PDB entry 5O66 | electron microscopy, 5.90 A resolution (low resolution: residue-level contacts below are approximate; hydrogen-bond / salt-bridge calls are withheld) | chains F and J of the 15 polymer chains in the assembly

[Chain F]
Name: Multidrug efflux pump subunit AcrA
Organism: Escherichia coli O157:H7
UniProt: P0AE07 (ACRA_ECO57); residues 25-397 here = UniProt positions 25-397
Sequence (373 residues; numbered 25 to 397; the number before each row is that of its first residue):
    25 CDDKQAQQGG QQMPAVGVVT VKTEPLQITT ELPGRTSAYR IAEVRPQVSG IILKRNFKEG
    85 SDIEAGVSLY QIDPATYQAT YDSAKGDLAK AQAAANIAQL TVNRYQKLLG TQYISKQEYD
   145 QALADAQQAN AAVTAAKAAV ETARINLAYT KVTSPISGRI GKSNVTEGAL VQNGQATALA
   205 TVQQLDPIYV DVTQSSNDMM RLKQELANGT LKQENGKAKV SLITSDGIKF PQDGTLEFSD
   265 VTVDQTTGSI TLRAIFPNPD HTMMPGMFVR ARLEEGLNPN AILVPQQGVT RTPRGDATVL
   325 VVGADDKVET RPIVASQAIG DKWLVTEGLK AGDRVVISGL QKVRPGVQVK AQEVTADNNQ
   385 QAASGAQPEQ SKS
Disordered / not traced: 25-37, 378-397
Differences from the reference sequence: conflict M223 (Phe in P0AE07), M224 (Leu in P0AE07), M287 (Leu in P0AE07), M288 (Leu in P0AE07)
UniProt features mapped onto this chain:
  - lipidation: C25 (N-palmitoyl cysteine)

[Chain J]
Name: Multidrug efflux pump subunit AcrB
Organism: Escherichia coli K12
UniProt: P31224 (ACRB_ECOLI); residues 1-1049 here = UniProt positions 1-1049
Sequence (1049 residues; row label = number of the first residue in the row):
     1 MPNFFIDRPI FAWVIAIIIM LAGGLAILKL PVAQYPTIAP PAVTISASYP GADAKTVQDT
    61 VTQVIEQNMN GIDNLMYMSS NSDSTGTVQI TLTFESGTDA DIAQVQVQNK LQLAMPLLPQ
   121 EVQQQGVSVE KSSSSFLMVV GVINTDGTMT QEDISDYVAA NMKDAISRTS GVGDVQLFGS
   181 QYAMRIWMNP NELNKFQLTP VDVITAIKAQ NAQVAAGQLG GTPPVKGQQL NASIIAQTRL
   241 TSTEEFGKIL LKVNQDGSRV LLRDVAKIEL GGENYDIIAE FNGQPASGLG IKLATGANAL
   301 DTAAAIRAEL AKMEPFFPSG LKIVYPYDTT PFVKISIHEV VKTLVEAIIL VFLVMYLFLQ
   361 NFRATLIPTI AVPVVLLGTF AVLAAFGFSI NTLTMFGMVL AIGLLVDDAI VVVENVERVM
   421 AEEGLPPKEA TRKSMGQIQG ALVGIAMVLS AVFVPMAFFG GSTGAIYRQF SITIVSAMAL
   481 SVLVALILTP ALCATMLKPI AKGDHGEGKK GFFGWFNRMF EKSTHHYTDS VGGILRSTGR
   541 YLVLYLIIVV GMAYLFVRLP SSFLPDEDQG VFMTMVQLPA GATQERTQKV LNEVTHYYLT
   601 KEKNNVESVF AVNGFGFAGR GQNTGIAFVS LKDWADRPGE ENKVEAITMR ATRAFSQIKD
   661 AMVFAFNLPA IVELGTATGF DFELIDQAGL GHEKLTQARN QLLAEAAKHP DMLTSVRPNG
   721 LEDTPQFKID IDQEKAQALG VSINDINTTL GAAWGGSYVN DFIDRGRVKK VYVMSEAKYR
   781 MLPDDIGDWY VRAADGQMVP FSAFSSSRWE YGSPRLERYN GLPSMEILGQ AAPGKSTGEA
   841 MELMEQLASK LPTGVGYDWT GMSYQERLSG NQAPSLYAIS LIVVFLCLAA LYESWSIPFS
   901 VMLVVPLGVI GALLAATFRG LTNDVYFQVG LLTTIGLSAK NAILIVEFAK DLMDKEGKGL
   961 IEATLDAVRM RLRPILMTSL AFILGVMPLV ISTGAGSGAQ NAVGTGVMGG MVTATVLAIF
  1021 FVPVFFVVVR RRFSRKNEDI EHSHTVDHH
Disordered / not traced: 1045-1049

[Chain F / chain J interface]
Contacting residue pairs (27):
  E55(F) - R259(J)
  L56(F) - R259(J)
  P57(F) - R259(J)
  R59(F) - D256(J)
  T217(F) - D256(J)
  T217(F) - S258(J)
  S219(F) - D264(J)
  N221(F) - K195(J)
  Q269(F) - K195(J)
  Q269(F) - Q197(J)
  T270(F) - F196(J)
  T270(F) - Q197(J)
  T270(F) - K252(J)
  T271(F) - F196(J)
  T271(F) - K252(J)
  T271(F) - N254(J)
  T271(F) - S258(J)
  T271(F) - V260(J)
  S273(F) - S258(J)
  T275(F) - D256(J)
  F292(F) - D256(J)
  F292(F) - G257(J)
  R294(F) - R259(J)
  P317(F) - D153(J)
  R318(F) - L270(J)
  R318(F) - D764(J)
  R318(F) - R765(J)
Interface residues without a listed pair, chain F (22 interface residues in all): G58, S220, M224, D268, G272, T316

[Summary]
22 residues of chain F and 15 residues of chain J are in contact.
Here chain F is Multidrug efflux pump subunit AcrA (Escherichia coli O157:H7) and chain J is Multidrug efflux
pump subunit AcrB (Escherichia coli K12). Entry 5O66 (Asymmetric AcrABZ-TolC) was determined by electron
microscopy (same publication as 5NG5, 5V5S and 5NC5).
